PDB entry 7YOJ | electron microscopy, 3.36 A resolution | chains A and D of the 4 polymer chains in the assembly

[Chain A]
Name: CasPi
From: Armatimonadota bacterium
UniProt: A0A399WQY8 (A0A399WQY8_9BACT); residue numbers follow UniProt; this construct covers 1-867
Chain sequence (867 residues; numbered 1 to 867; the number before each row is that of its first residue):
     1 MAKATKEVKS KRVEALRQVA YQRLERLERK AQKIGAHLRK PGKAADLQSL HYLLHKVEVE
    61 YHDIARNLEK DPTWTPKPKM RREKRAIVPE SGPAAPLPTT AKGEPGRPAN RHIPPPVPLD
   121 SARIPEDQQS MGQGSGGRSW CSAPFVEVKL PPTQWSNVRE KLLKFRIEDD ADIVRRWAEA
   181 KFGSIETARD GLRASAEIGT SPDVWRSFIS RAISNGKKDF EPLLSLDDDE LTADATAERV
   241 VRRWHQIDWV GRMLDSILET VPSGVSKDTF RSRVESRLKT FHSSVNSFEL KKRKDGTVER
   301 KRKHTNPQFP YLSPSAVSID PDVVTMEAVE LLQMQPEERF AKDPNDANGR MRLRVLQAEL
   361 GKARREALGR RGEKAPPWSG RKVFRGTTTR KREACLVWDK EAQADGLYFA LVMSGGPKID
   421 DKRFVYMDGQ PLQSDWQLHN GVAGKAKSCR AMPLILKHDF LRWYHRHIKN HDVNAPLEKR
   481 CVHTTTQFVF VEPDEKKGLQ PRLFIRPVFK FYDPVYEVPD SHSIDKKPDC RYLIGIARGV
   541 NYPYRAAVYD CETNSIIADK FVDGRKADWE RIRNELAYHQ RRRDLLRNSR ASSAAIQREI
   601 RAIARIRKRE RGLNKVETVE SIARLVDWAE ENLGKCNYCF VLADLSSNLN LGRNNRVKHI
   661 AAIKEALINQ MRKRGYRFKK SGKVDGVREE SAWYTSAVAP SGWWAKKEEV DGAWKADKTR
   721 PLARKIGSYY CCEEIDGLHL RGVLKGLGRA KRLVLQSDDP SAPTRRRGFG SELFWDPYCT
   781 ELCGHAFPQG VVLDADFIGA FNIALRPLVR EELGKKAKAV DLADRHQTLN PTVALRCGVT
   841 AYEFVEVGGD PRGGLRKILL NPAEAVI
Construct notes: engineered mutation Ala-537 (Asp in A0A399WQY8), Ala-643 (Glu in A0A399WQY8)
What the authors report for this chain:
  - catalytic residues: Asp-796
  - binding site for the 30-nt DNA strand (chain D): Gln-133, Arg-390, Arg-392
  - specificity-determining residues: Arg-390, Arg-392
  - mutagenesis - R390A, R390A/R392A, R392A: abolished catalytic activity
  - contacts within the chain: Glu-28/Arg-339 (hydrogen bond), Tyr-61/Glu-337 (hydrogen bond)
  - binding site for the 174-nt RNA strand: Arg-23, Arg-26
  - mutagenesis - D537A/E643A: abolished catalytic activity (proposed by the authors, not directly observed)

[Chain D]
Molecule: 30-nt DNA strand
From: Armatimonadetes bacterium
Sequence (30 nucleotides; each row starts with the number of its first residue):
     1 GTTCACCAGG GTGTCGCCCT GGGCATCCCG

[Interface between chain A and chain D]
Residue-residue contacts (72; chain A residue first):
  Tyr-52(A) with DC7(D), hydrogen bond to the base
  Val-88(A) with DG1(D), phosphate contact; DT2(D), phosphate contact
  Gly-132(A) with DG21(D), phosphate contact
  Gln-133(A) with DT20(D), phosphate contact; DG21(D), base contact
  Ser-139(A) with DT20(D), hydrogen bond to the base
  Cys-141(A) with DT20(D), base contact
  Gln-246(A) with DC18(D), phosphate contact
  Ser-276(A) with DC18(D), sugar contact; DC19(D), sugar contact
  Lys-279(A) with DC18(D), sugar contact; DC19(D), salt bridge to the phosphate
  Thr-280(A) with DG16(D), base contact; DC17(D), hydrogen bond to the base; DC18(D), hydrogen bond to the sugar
  Ser-283(A) with DC17(D), hydrogen bond to the phosphate; DC18(D), hydrogen bond to the phosphate
  Ser-287(A) with DC17(D), hydrogen bond to the phosphate
  Lys-303(A) with DG16(D), sugar contact; DC17(D), phosphate contact
  His-304(A) with DG16(D), base contact
  Arg-354(A) with DC6(D), sugar contact
  Gln-357(A) with DC6(D), sugar contact; DC7(D), sugar contact
  Ala-358(A) with DA8(D), phosphate contact
  Gly-361(A) with DC7(D), phosphate contact; DA8(D), phosphate contact
  Lys-362(A) with DA8(D), phosphate contact
  Arg-365(A) with DA8(D), salt bridge to the phosphate; DG9(D), salt bridge to the phosphate
  Leu-368(A) with DG9(D), phosphate contact
  Arg-371(A) with DG9(D), phosphate contact; DG10(D), phosphate contact
  Gly-372(A) with DG10(D), sugar contact
  Glu-373(A) with DG10(D), phosphate contact
  Lys-374(A) with DG11(D), phosphate contact
  Thr-389(A) with DT20(D), sugar contact; DG21(D), sugar contact
  Arg-390(A) with DG21(D), sugar contact; DG22(D), hydrogen bond to the base; DG23(D), base contact
  Lys-391(A) with DG22(D), hydrogen bond to the phosphate
  Arg-392(A) with DG22(D), base contact; DG23(D), hydrogen bond to the base; DC24(D), base contact
  Gln-437(A) with DG22(D), hydrogen bond to the phosphate; DG23(D), phosphate contact
  Thr-484(A) with DT20(D), hydrogen bond to the phosphate; DG21(D), hydrogen bond to the phosphate; DG22(D), phosphate contact
  Thr-485(A) with DT20(D), phosphate contact
  Val-508(A) with DT20(D), base contact
  Lys-510(A) with DG21(D), phosphate contact
  Gln-580(A) with DG9(D), base contact
  Arg-607(A) with DG10(D), sugar contact; DG11(D), hydrogen bond to the sugar
  Asn-614(A) with DG13(D), phosphate contact
  Ser-647(A) with DT14(D), phosphate contact; DC15(D), phosphate contact
  Asn-655(A) with DG13(D), sugar contact
  Arg-656(A) with DT12(D), sugar contact
  Lys-658(A) with DT14(D), salt bridge to the phosphate
  His-659(A) with DG13(D), phosphate contact; DT14(D), phosphate contact
  Ile-660(A) with DT14(D), hydrogen bond to the phosphate
  Ala-661(A) with DT14(D), hydrogen bond to the phosphate; DC15(D), phosphate contact
  Ala-662(A) with DT14(D), hydrogen bond to the phosphate
  Leu-747(A) with DG1(D), sugar contact
  Arg-749(A) with DT2(D), salt bridge to the phosphate; DT3(D), salt bridge to the phosphate
Interface residues without a listed pair, chain A (56 interface residues in all): Glu-83, Gly-134, Arg-277, Gly-369, Pro-376, Asp-435, Gln-487, Glu-610, Asn-648

[In short]
56 residues of chain A face 22 of chain D across their interface, with 17 hydrogen bonds and 6 salt bridges.
Among the polar pairs are Tyr-52(A)/DC7(D), Ser-139(A)/DT20(D) and Thr-280(A)/DC17(D). From the paper: the
catalytic residue Asp-796(A); R390A, R390A/R392A and R392A of chain A, among others, abolish catalytic
activity.
Here chain A is CasPi (Armatimonadota bacterium) and chain D is a 30-nt DNA strand (Armatimonadetes
bacterium). Entry 7YOJ (Structure of CasPi with guide RNA and target DNA) was determined by electron
microscopy.
